PDB entry 6XXJ | X-ray diffraction, 1.41 A resolution | chains A and B

# Chain A (and B)
Molecule: Deoxyhypusine synthase
From: Homo sapiens
Notes: EC 2.5.1.46; chain B of this document is another copy of the same molecule, construct and numbering; everything in this record applies to it too
UniProtKB: P49366 (DHYS_HUMAN); numbering as in UniProt (aligned over 1-369)
Sequence (369 residues; row label = number of the first residue in the row):
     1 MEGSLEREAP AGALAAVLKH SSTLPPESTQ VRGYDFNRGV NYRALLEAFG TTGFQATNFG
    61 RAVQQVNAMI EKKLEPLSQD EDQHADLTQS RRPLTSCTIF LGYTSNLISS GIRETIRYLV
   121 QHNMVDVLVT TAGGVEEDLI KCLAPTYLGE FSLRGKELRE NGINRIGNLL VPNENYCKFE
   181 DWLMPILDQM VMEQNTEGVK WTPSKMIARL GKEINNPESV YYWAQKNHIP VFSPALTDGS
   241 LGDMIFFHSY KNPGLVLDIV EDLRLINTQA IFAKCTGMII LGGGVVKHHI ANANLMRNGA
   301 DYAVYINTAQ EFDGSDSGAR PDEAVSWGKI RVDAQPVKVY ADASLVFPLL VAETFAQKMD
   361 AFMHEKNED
Unresolved in the structure: 1-7, 364-369 (chain B: 1-27, 364-369)
Modified residues: Cys-177 (S-mercaptocysteine; CSS)
Small-molecule neighbours:
  - NAD (nicotinamide-adenine-dinucleotide), molecule 1: Phe-54, Gly-284, Val-285, His-288, Ala-309, Asp-313, Ser-315, Asp-316, Ser-317
  - NAD, molecule 2: Thr-104, Ser-105, Asn-106, Leu-107, Ser-109, Thr-131, Ala-132, Gly-133, Glu-136, Glu-137, Ile-166, Asp-238, Gly-239, Gly-282, Gly-283, Gly-284, Ile-306, Asn-307, Thr-308, Ala-309, Ser-317, Ala-341, Asp-342, Ala-343
  - oxamic acid (OXM): Tyr-147, Ile-163, Leu-170, Pro-172
  - spermidine (SPD), molecule 1: Glu-136, Arg-165, Ile-166, Gly-239, Ser-240, Asp-243
  - spermidine (SPD), molecule 2: His-288, Asn-292, Leu-295, Asp-316, Glu-323, Trp-327, Lys-329
Curated features (UniProtKB/Swiss-Prot):
  - active site: Lys-329 (Nucleophile)
  - binding site (NAD(+)): Ser-105 to Ser-109, Thr-131 to Gly-133, Glu-137, Asp-238, Gly-283, Thr-308, Ala-309, Asp-342, Ala-343
  - binding site (spermidine): Glu-136, Glu-137, Asp-243, His-288, Gly-314 to Asp-316, Glu-323 to Lys-329
  - modified residue: Ser-78 (Phosphoserine)
  - natural variant: Asn-173 (N173S: In NEDSSWI), Tyr-305 to Ile-306 (deletion: In NEDSSWI)
  - mutagenesis: Asn-106 (N106A: Strongly reduced NAD and spermidine binding. Reduced activity), Ser-109 (S109A: Strongly reduced spermidine binding. Reduced activity), Glu-137 (E137A: Strongly reduced NAD binding. Strongly reduced formation of covalent intermediate), Asp-238 (D238A: Strongly reduced NAD binding. Strongly reduced formation of covalent intermediate), Asp-243 (D243A: Reduces spermidine binding by 98%. Strongly reduced formation of covalent intermediate), Lys-287 (K287A: Reduces covalent intermediate formation and deoxyhypusine synthesis by 99.5%. Retains low spermidine cleavage activity), His-288 (H288A: Reduces spermidine binding by 98%. Strongly reduced NAD binding. Strongly reduced formation of covalent intermediate), Tyr-305 (Y305A: Strongly reduced NAD binding. No effect on enzyme activity), Asp-313 (D313A: Strongly reduced NAD binding), Asp-316 (D316A: Reduces spermidine binding by 98%. Loss of covalent intermediate formation and deoxyhypusine synthesis), Ser-317 (S317A: Strongly reduced NAD binding. No effect on enzyme activity), Glu-323 (E323A: Reduces spermidine binding by 98%. Strongly reduced formation of covalent intermediate), 3 further mutagenesis entries in UniProt
What the authors report for this chain:
  - binding site for spermidine: Asp-243, His-288, Asn-292, Asp-316, Trp-327, Lys-329
  - catalytic residues: Lys-329
  - catalytic residues: His-288 (proposed by the authors, not directly observed)
  - conformationally variable residues (order/disorder transition): Glu-8 to Glu-27

# Interface between chain A and chain B
Pairs across the interface (132; chain A residue first):
  Asn-106(A) / Asp-313(B)  hydrogen bond (side chain-backbone)
  Asn-106(A) / Gly-314(B)  hydrogen bond (side chain-backbone)
  Asn-106(A) / Ser-315(B)
  Phe-151(A) / Glu-311(B)
  Phe-151(A) / Phe-312(B)
  Phe-151(A) / Arg-320(B)  hydrogen bond (backbone-side chain)
  Leu-153(A) / Asp-322(B)
  Arg-154(A) / Arg-320(B)
  Arg-154(A) / Asp-322(B)  salt bridge
  Gly-155(A) / Asp-322(B)  hydrogen bond (backbone-side chain)
  Gly-155(A) / Val-325(B)
  Gly-155(A) / Ser-326(B)
  Lys-156(A) / Val-325(B)
  Lys-156(A) / Val-332(B)
  Leu-158(A) / Ser-326(B)
  Arg-159(A) / Asn-298(B)  hydrogen bond
  Arg-159(A) / Val-325(B)
  Arg-159(A) / Ser-326(B)
  Arg-159(A) / Trp-327(B)  hydrogen bond (side chain-backbone)
  Arg-159(A) / Gly-328(B)
  Ile-163(A) / Ser-326(B)
  Asn-164(A) / Ser-326(B)
  Asn-164(A) / Trp-327(B)
  Arg-165(A) / Arg-320(B)
  Arg-165(A) / Glu-323(B)  salt bridge
  Arg-165(A) / Ser-326(B)  hydrogen bond (backbone-side chain)
  Arg-165(A) / Trp-327(B)  hydrogen bond (backbone-side chain)
  Ile-166(A) / Glu-323(B)
  Ile-166(A) / Trp-327(B)  hydrophobic
  Gly-167(A) / Glu-323(B)  hydrogen bond (backbone-side chain)
  Val-171(A) / Trp-327(B)  hydrophobic
  Tyr-176(A) / Trp-327(B)
  Pro-234(A) / Pro-234(B)
  Pro-234(A) / Ala-235(B)  hydrophobic
  Pro-234(A) / Thr-237(B)
  Pro-234(A) / Ile-259(B)
  Ala-235(A) / Pro-234(B)  hydrophobic
  Leu-236(A) / Ile-259(B)
  Thr-237(A) / Pro-234(B)
  Thr-237(A) / Ile-259(B)
  Thr-237(A) / Leu-263(B)
  Asp-238(A) / Val-285(B)
  Asp-238(A) / His-288(B)  salt bridge
  Asp-238(A) / His-289(B)  salt bridge
  Gly-239(A) / His-288(B)
  Gly-239(A) / Asn-292(B)
  Gly-242(A) / Leu-263(B)
  Asp-243(A) / Asn-292(B)  hydrogen bond
  Asp-243(A) / Met-296(B)
  Ile-245(A) / Val-260(B)  hydrophobic
  Phe-246(A) / Leu-263(B)  hydrophobic
  Phe-246(A) / Arg-264(B)
  Phe-246(A) / Asn-267(B)
  Phe-246(A) / Ile-271(B)  hydrophobic
  Phe-246(A) / Met-296(B)  hydrophobic
  Phe-247(A) / Met-296(B)  hydrophobic
  Ser-249(A) / Arg-264(B)  hydrogen bond
  Tyr-250(A) / Arg-264(B)
  Tyr-250(A) / Thr-268(B)
  Leu-255(A) / Val-260(B)
  Val-256(A) / Asp-258(B)
  Leu-257(A) / Leu-257(B)
  Leu-257(A) / Asp-258(B)  hydrogen bond (backbone-side chain)
  Leu-257(A) / Ile-259(B)  hydrogen bond (backbone-backbone)
  Leu-257(A) / Val-260(B)
  Asp-258(A) / Val-256(B)
  Asp-258(A) / Leu-257(B)  hydrogen bond (side chain-backbone)
  Ile-259(A) / Pro-234(B)
  Ile-259(A) / Leu-236(B)
  Ile-259(A) / Thr-237(B)
  Ile-259(A) / Leu-257(B)  hydrogen bond (backbone-backbone)
  Ile-259(A) / Ile-259(B)  hydrophobic
  Val-260(A) / Ile-245(B)  hydrophobic
  Val-260(A) / Leu-255(B)
  Val-260(A) / Leu-257(B)
  Leu-263(A) / Thr-237(B)
  Leu-263(A) / Gly-242(B)
  Leu-263(A) / Phe-246(B)  hydrophobic
  Arg-264(A) / Phe-246(B)
  Arg-264(A) / Ser-249(B)  hydrogen bond
  Arg-264(A) / Tyr-250(B)
  Asn-267(A) / Phe-246(B)
  Thr-268(A) / Tyr-250(B)
  Ile-271(A) / Phe-246(B)  hydrophobic
  Val-285(A) / Asp-238(B)
  Val-285(A) / Val-285(B)  hydrophobic
  His-288(A) / Asp-238(B)  salt bridge
  His-288(A) / Gly-239(B)
  His-289(A) / Asp-238(B)  salt bridge
  Asn-292(A) / Gly-239(B)
  Asn-292(A) / Asp-243(B)  hydrogen bond
  Met-296(A) / Asp-243(B)
  Met-296(A) / Phe-246(B)  hydrophobic
  Met-296(A) / Phe-247(B)  hydrophobic
  Asn-298(A) / Arg-159(B)  hydrogen bond
  Thr-308(A) / Phe-312(B)
  Thr-308(A) / Asp-313(B)  hydrogen bond
  Glu-311(A) / Phe-151(B)
  Phe-312(A) / Phe-151(B)
  Phe-312(A) / Thr-308(B)
  Phe-312(A) / Asp-342(B)
  Asp-313(A) / Asn-106(B)  hydrogen bond (backbone-side chain)
  Asp-313(A) / Thr-308(B)  hydrogen bond
  Gly-314(A) / Asn-106(B)
  Ser-315(A) / Asn-106(B)
  Arg-320(A) / Phe-151(B)  hydrogen bond (side chain-backbone)
  Arg-320(A) / Arg-154(B)
  Arg-320(A) / Arg-165(B)
  Asp-322(A) / Leu-153(B)
  Asp-322(A) / Arg-154(B)  salt bridge
  Asp-322(A) / Gly-155(B)  hydrogen bond (side chain-backbone)
  Glu-323(A) / Arg-165(B)  salt bridge
  Glu-323(A) / Ile-166(B)
  Glu-323(A) / Gly-167(B)  hydrogen bond (side chain-backbone)
  Val-325(A) / Gly-155(B)
  Val-325(A) / Lys-156(B)
  Val-325(A) / Arg-159(B)
  Ser-326(A) / Gly-155(B)
  Ser-326(A) / Leu-158(B)
  Ser-326(A) / Arg-159(B)
  Ser-326(A) / Ile-163(B)
  Ser-326(A) / Asn-164(B)
  Ser-326(A) / Arg-165(B)  hydrogen bond (side chain-backbone)
  Trp-327(A) / Arg-159(B)  hydrogen bond (backbone-side chain)
  Trp-327(A) / Asn-164(B)
  Trp-327(A) / Arg-165(B)  hydrogen bond (side chain-backbone)
  Trp-327(A) / Ile-166(B)  hydrophobic
  Trp-327(A) / Val-171(B)  hydrophobic
  Trp-327(A) / Tyr-176(B)
  Gly-328(A) / Arg-159(B)
  Val-332(A) / Lys-156(B)
  Asp-342(A) / Phe-312(B)
Other interface residues (no listed pair), chain A (63 interface residues in all): Ser-152, Pro-203, Leu-295
Other interface residues (no listed pair), chain B (62 interface residues in all): Ser-152, Leu-295

# Summary
The interface between chain A and chain B involves 63 residues on one side and 62 on the other; the contacts
include 27 hydrogen bonds and 8 salt bridges. Polar pairs include Arg-154(A)/Asp-322(B), Arg-165(A)/Glu-323(B)
and Asp-238(A)/His-288(B). From the paper: catalytic residues Lys-329(A) and His-288(A); a binding site for
spermidine at Asp-243(A), His-288(A) and Asn-292(A) among others.
Both chains are Deoxyhypusine synthase (Homo sapiens). Entry 6XXJ (Crystal Structure of Human Deoxyhypusine
Synthase in complex with spermidine and NAD) was determined by X-ray diffraction, deposited together with
6XXH, 6XXI, 6XXK, 6XXL and 6XXM.
